9H9M - chains 1 and S of the 9 polymer chains in the assembly; structure by electron microscopy, 3.10 A resolution.

# Chain 1
Molecule: 16S RNA
Source organism: Escherichia coli
Sequence (1542 nucleotides; each row starts with the number of its first residue):
     1 AAAUUGAAGAGUUUGAUCAUGGCUCAGAUUGAACGCUGGCGGCAGGCCUA
    51 ACACAUGCAAGUCGAACGGUAACAGGAAGAAGCUUGCUUCUUUGCUGACG
   101 AGUGGCGGACGGGUGAGUAAUGUCUGGGAAACUGCCUGAUGGAGGGGGAU
   151 AACUACUGGAAACGGUAGCUAAUACCGCAUAACGUCGCAAGACCAAAGAG
   201 GGGGACCUUCGGGCCUCUUGCCAUCGGAUGUGCCCAGAUGGGAUUAGCUA
   251 GUAGGUGGGGUAACGGCUCACCUAGGCGACGAUCCCUAGCUGGUCUGAGA
   301 GGAUGACCAGCCACACUGGAACUGAGACACGGUCCAGACUCCUACGGGAG
   351 GCAGCAGUGGGGAAUAUUGCACAAUGGGCGCAAGCCUGAUGCAGCCAUGC
   401 CGCGUGUAUGAAGAAGGCCUUCGGGUUGUAAAGUACUUUCAGCGGGGAGG
   451 AAGGGAGUAAAGUUAAUACCUUUGCUCAUUGACGUUACCCGCAGAAGAAG
   501 CACCGGCUAACUCCGUGCCAGCAGCCXCGGUAAUACGGAGGGUGCAAGCG
   551 UUAAUCGGAAUUACUGGGCGUAAAGCGCACGCAGGCGGUUUGUUAAGUCA
   601 GAUGUGAAAUCCCCGGGCUCAACCUGGGAACUGCAUCUGAUACUGGCAAG
   651 CUUGAGUCUCGUAGAGGGGGGUAGAAUUCCAGGUGUAGCGGUGAAAUGCG
   701 UAGAGAUCUGGAGGAAUACCGGUGGCGAAGGCGGCCCCCUGGACGAAGAC
   751 UGACGCUCAGGUGCGAAAGCGUGGGGAGCAAACAGGAUUAGAUACCCUGG
   801 UAGUCCACGCCGUAAACGAUGUCGACUUGGAGGUUGUGCCCUUGAGGCGU
   851 GGCUUCCGGAGCUAACGCGUUAAGUCGACCGCCUGGGGAGUACGGCCGCA
   901 AGGUUAAAACUCAAAUGAAUUGACGGGGGCCCGCACAAGCGGUGGAGCAU
   951 GUGGUUUAAUUCGAUGXAACGCGAAGAACCUUACCUGGUCUUGACAUCCA
  1001 CGGAAGUUUUCAGAGAUGAGAAUGUGCCUUCGGGAACCGUGAGACAGGUG
  1051 CUGCAUGGCUGUCGUCAGCUCGUGUUGUGAAAUGUUGGGUUAAGUCCCGC
  1101 AACGAGCGCAACCCUUAUCCUUUGUUGCCAGCGGUCCGGCCGGGAACUCA
  1151 AAGGAGACUGCCAGUGAUAAACUGGAGGAAGGUGGGGAUGACGUCAAGUC
  1201 AUCAUGGCCCUUACGACCAGGGCUACACACGUGCUACAAUGGCGCAUACA
  1251 AAGAGAAGCGACCUCGCGAGAGCAAGCGGACCUCAUAAAGUGCGUCGUAG
  1301 UCCGGAUUGGAGUCUGCAACUCGACUCCAUGAAGUCGGAAUCGCUAGUAA
  1351 UCGUGGAUCAGAAUGCCACGGUGAAUACGUUCCCGGGCCUUGUACACACC
  1401 GCCCGUXACACCAUGGGAGUGGGUUGCAAAAGAAGUAGGUAGCUUAACCU
  1451 UCGGGAGGGCGCUUACCACUUUGUGAUUCAUGACUGGGGUGAAGUCGUAA
  1501 CAAGGUAACCGUAGGGGAACCUGCGGUUGGAUCACCUCCUUA
Disordered / not traced: 1-930, 1387-1542
Modified / non-standard residues: PSU (pseudouridine-5'-monophosphate) at position 516, G7M (N7-methyl-guanosine-5'-monophosphate) at position 527, 2MG (2N-methylguanosine-5'-monophosphate) at position 966, 5MC (5-methylcytidine-5'-monophosphate) at position 967, 2MG (2N-methylguanosine-5'-monophosphate) at position 1207, 4OC (4n,o2'-methylcytidine-5'-monophosphate) at position 1402, 5MC (5-methylcytidine-5'-monophosphate) at position 1407, UR3 (3-methyluridine-5'-monophoshate) at position 1498, 2MG (2N-methylguanosine-5'-monophosphate) at position 1516, MA6 (6N-dimethyladenosine-5'-monophoshate) at position 1518, MA6 (6N-dimethyladenosine-5'-monophoshate) at position 1519
Metal / ion sites: Mg2+ site 1 near A937 (its only coordinating residue here); Mg2+ site 2: G944, G945; Mg2+ site 3 near G945 (its only coordinating residue here); Mg2+ site 4: A964, U1199; Mg2+ site 5 near C972 (its only coordinating residue here); Mg2+ site 6 near C980 (its only coordinating residue here); Mg2+ site 7: G993, G1041; Mg2+ site 8 near G1013 (its only coordinating residue here); Mg2+ site 9 near G1050 (its only coordinating residue here); Mg2+ site 10: C1054, A1197, G1198; Mg2+ site 11: C1069, G1094; Mg2+ site 12: U1085, U1086, G1099; 12 more Mg2+ sites not listed

# Chain S
Name: Small ribosomal subunit protein uS19
Source organism: Escherichia coli
UniProtKB: P0A7U3 (RS19_ECOLI); residue numbers follow UniProt; this construct covers 1-92
Chain sequence (92 residues; row label = number of the first residue in the row):
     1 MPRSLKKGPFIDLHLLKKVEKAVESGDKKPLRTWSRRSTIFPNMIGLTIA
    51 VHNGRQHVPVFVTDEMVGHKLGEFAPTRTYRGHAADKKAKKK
Disordered / not traced: 1, 85-92
Curated features (UniProtKB/Swiss-Prot):
  - natural variant: His83 (H83Y: In MW145)

# Interface between chain 1 and chain S
Residue-residue contacts (57; chain 1 residue first):
  G954(1) with His83(S), base contact
  U955(1) with His83(S), hydrogen bond to the sugar
  U956(1) with His83(S), sugar contact
  U957(1) with Arg81(S), salt bridge to the phosphate
  A958(1) with Asn53(S), base contact; Gly54(S), base contact; Arg55(S), salt bridge to the phosphate; Thr77(S), hydrogen bond to the base
  A959(1) with Thr77(S), hydrogen bond to the base
  U986(1) with Gly54(S), base contact; Arg55(S), sugar contact
  A1014(1) with His14(S), sugar contact; Lys18(S), salt bridge to the phosphate; Trp34(S), stacking on the base
  A1219(1) with Trp34(S), sugar contact
  G1220(1) with Trp34(S), sugar contact; Arg36(S), phosphate contact; His52(S), hydrogen bond to the sugar; Gly54(S), hydrogen bond to the base
  G1221(1) with Arg36(S), salt bridge to the phosphate; Gly54(S), sugar contact; Thr77(S), hydrogen bond to the phosphate
  G1222(1) with Thr77(S), hydrogen bond to the phosphate; Arg78(S), salt bridge to the phosphate
  C1223(1) with Arg78(S), salt bridge to the phosphate
  U1224(1) with Arg78(S), hydrogen bond to the sugar
  A1225(1) with Arg78(S), hydrogen bond to the sugar
  C1226(1) with Tyr80(S), sugar contact; His83(S), hydrogen bond to the base
  A1227(1) with Tyr80(S), hydrogen bond to the phosphate; His83(S), base contact
  G1312(1) with Pro2(S), base contact
  U1313(1) with Pro2(S), base contact; Ser4(S), phosphate contact; Leu5(S), hydrogen bond to the phosphate; Lys6(S), salt bridge to the phosphate
  C1314(1) with Pro2(S), hydrogen bond to the base; Ser4(S), hydrogen bond to the phosphate; Lys6(S), salt bridge to the phosphate
  G1316(1) with Arg3(S), base contact; Lys7(S), hydrogen bond to the base
  C1317(1) with Arg37(S), hydrogen bond to the base
  A1318(1) with Arg3(S), salt bridge to the phosphate; Lys7(S), salt bridge to the phosphate; Phe10(S), sugar contact; Arg37(S), sugar contact
  A1319(1) with Arg3(S), salt bridge to the phosphate; Lys70(S), salt bridge to the phosphate
  C1320(1) with Arg36(S), hydrogen bond to the base; Lys70(S), phosphate contact; Gly72(S), base contact; Glu73(S), base contact
  U1321(1) with Arg36(S), hydrogen bond to the base; Thr77(S), sugar contact; Arg78(S), hydrogen bond to the sugar
  C1322(1) with Arg78(S), salt bridge to the phosphate
  G1323(1) with Pro2(S), base contact
Other interface residues (no listed pair), chain 1 (29 interface residues in all): A1324
Other interface residues (no listed pair), chain S (26 interface residues in all): Thr79, Ala84

# Overview
29 residues of chain 1 and 26 residues of chain S are in contact; the contacts include 19 hydrogen bonds, 13
salt bridges and 1 aromatic stacking contact. Polar contacts include A958(1)-Thr77(S), A959(1)-Thr77(S) and
G1220(1)-Gly54(S). G944(1) and G945(1) form the Mg2+ site 2.
Here chain 1 is 16S RNA and chain S is Small ribosomal subunit protein uS19, both from Escherichia coli. Entry
9H9M (Complex 4 (HEAD) 30S-GE81112 (weak residual tRNA)) was determined by electron microscopy, deposited
together with 9H8G, 9H9H, 9H9I, 9H9J, 9H9K, 9H9L and 9H9N.
